PDB entry 9J75 | electron microscopy, 3.50 A resolution | chain A

== Chain A ==
Name: Solute carrier family 22 member 12
Organism: Rattus norvegicus
UniProtKB: Q3ZAV1 (S22AC_RAT); residues 1-553 here = UniProt positions 1-553
Chain sequence (553 residues; row label = number of the first residue in the row):
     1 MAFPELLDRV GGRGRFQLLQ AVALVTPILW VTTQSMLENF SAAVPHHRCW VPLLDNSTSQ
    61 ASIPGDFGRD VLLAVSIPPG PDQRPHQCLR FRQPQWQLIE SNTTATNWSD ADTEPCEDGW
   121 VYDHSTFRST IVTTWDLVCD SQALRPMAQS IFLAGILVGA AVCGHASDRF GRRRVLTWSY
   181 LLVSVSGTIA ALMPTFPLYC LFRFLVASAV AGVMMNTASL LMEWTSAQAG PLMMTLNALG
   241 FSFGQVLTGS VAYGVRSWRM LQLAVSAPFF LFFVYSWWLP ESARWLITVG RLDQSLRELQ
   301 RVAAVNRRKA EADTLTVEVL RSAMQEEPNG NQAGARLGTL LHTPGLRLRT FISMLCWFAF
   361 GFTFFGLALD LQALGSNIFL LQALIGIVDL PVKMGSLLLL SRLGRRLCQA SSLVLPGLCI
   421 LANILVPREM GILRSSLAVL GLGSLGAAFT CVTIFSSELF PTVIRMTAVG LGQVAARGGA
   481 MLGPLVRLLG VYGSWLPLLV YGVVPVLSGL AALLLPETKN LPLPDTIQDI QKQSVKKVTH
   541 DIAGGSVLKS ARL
Not modelled in the structure: 1, 58-67, 100-110, 325-346, 517-553
Cystine bridges: C49-C116, C88-C139
Sequence notes: conflict S35 (Asn in Q3ZAV1), F365 (Tyr in Q3ZAV1)
Small-molecule neighbours: verinurad (A1AIJ): S35, M36, I156, M214, F241, Q245, F360, F364, F365, D389, G446, F449, Q473, A476, R477
What the authors report for this chain:
  - mutagenesis - S35Q, M214Q, F360Y, F365Y, D389A, R477N: decreased binding to verinurad
  - mutagenesis - F241Y, F364Y, D389E, F449Y: unchanged binding to verinurad
  - binding site for verinurad: M214, F241, F360, F364, F365, D389, F449, R477
  - mutagenesis - S35Q, D389E, R477N: decreased binding to lesinurad
  - mutagenesis - D389A: increased binding to lesinurad
  - disease-associated variants - R90H, V138M: decreased stability (proposed by the authors, not directly observed)
  - specificity-determining residues: S35, F241, F364, F365 (by similarity / conservation)

== Overview ==
Bound to chain A: verinurad. The paper reports a binding site for verinurad at M214, F241 and F360 among
others; S35Q, M214Q and F360Y, among others, reduce binding to verinurad; 12 substitutions were tested in all.
Chain A is Solute carrier family 22 member 12 (Rattus norvegicus); the structure, Cryo-EM structure of URAT1
in complex with verinurad, was determined by electron microscopy, deposited together with 9J72, 9J73 and 9J76.
